Entry 7KDF (X-ray diffraction, 2.72 A resolution); this record covers chains B and D of the 5 polymer chains in the assembly.

Chain B:
Protein: NUF2 isoform 1
Source organism: Saccharomyces cerevisiae
UniProtKB: A0A6A5Q3C2 (A0A6A5Q3C2_YEASX); residues 1-450 here correspond to UniProt positions 2-451 (UniProt number = residue number + 1)
Amino-acid sequence (215 residues; numbered -17 to 450; 253 numbers in that range are skipped by the numbering (no residue carries them; nothing is unmodelled there); the number before each row is that of its first residue; numbers below 1 keep their minus sign (Ser-17 is residue -17)):
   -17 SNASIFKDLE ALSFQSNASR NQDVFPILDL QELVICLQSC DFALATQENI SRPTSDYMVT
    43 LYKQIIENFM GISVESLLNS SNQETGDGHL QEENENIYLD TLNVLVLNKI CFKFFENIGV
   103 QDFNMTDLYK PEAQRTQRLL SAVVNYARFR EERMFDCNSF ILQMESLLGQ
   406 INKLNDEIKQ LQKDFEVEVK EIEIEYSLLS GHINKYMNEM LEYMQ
Disordered / not traced: -17 to -16, 70-75
Construct notes: expression tag (-17 to 0)

Chain D:
Protein: SPC25 isoform 1
Source organism: Saccharomyces cerevisiae
UniProtKB: A0A6A5PX14 (A0A6A5PX14_YEASX); residue numbers follow UniProt; this construct covers 1-31, 138-221
Amino-acid sequence (115 residues; row label = number of the first residue in the row; note: 106 numbers in that range are skipped by the numbering (no residue carries them; nothing is unmodelled there)):
     1 MASIDAFSDL ERRMDGFQKD VAQVLARQQN H
   138 VALYERLLQL RVLPGASDVH DVRFVFGDDS RCWIEVAMHG DHVIGNSHPA LDPKSRATLE
   198 HVLTVQGDLA AFLVVARDML LASL
Disordered / not traced: 1, 221

Chain B / chain D interface:
Residue-residue contacts - 20 pairs, chain B then chain D:
  Glu428(B) with Ala2(D); Ser3(D), hydrogen bond; Ile4(D), hydrogen bond (side chain-backbone)
  Tyr431(B) with Ala2(D); Ser3(D); Ile4(D); Phe7(D)
  Ser432(B) with Ala2(D), hydrogen bond (side chain-backbone)
  Ser435(B) with Leu10(D)
  Asn439(B) with Leu10(D); Arg13(D)
  Met442(B) with Arg13(D); Met14(D), hydrophobic; Phe17(D), hydrophobic
  Met445(B) with Phe17(D), hydrophobic
  Leu446(B) with Phe17(D), hydrophobic
  Met449(B) with Phe17(D), hydrophobic; Asp20(D); Val21(D); Val24(D), hydrophobic
Also at the interface, not in a pair above, chain B (12 interface residues in all): Ile438, Tyr441, Gln450
Also at the interface, not in a pair above, chain D (12 interface residues in all): Ala6

In short:
Chain B and chain D each contribute 12 residues to their interface; the contacts include 3 hydrogen bonds.
Polar pairs include Glu428(B)-Ser3(D), Glu428(B)-Ile4(D) and Ser432(B)-Ala2(D).
Chain B is NUF2 isoform 1 and chain D is SPC25 isoform 1, both from Saccharomyces cerevisiae; the structure,
Structure of Stu2 Bound to dwarf Ndc80c, was determined by X-ray diffraction.
